Entry 5KRB (X-ray diffraction, 2.10 A resolution); this record covers chains B and E of the 4 polymer chains in the assembly.

# Chain B
Name: Nuclear receptor subfamily 6 group A member 1
Organism: Mus musculus
UniProt: Q64249 (NR6A1_MOUSE); numbering as in UniProt (aligned over 72-155)
Chain sequence (84 residues; row label = number of the first residue in the row):
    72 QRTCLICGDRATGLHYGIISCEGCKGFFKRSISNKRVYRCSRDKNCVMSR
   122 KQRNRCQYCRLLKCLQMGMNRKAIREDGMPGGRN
Unresolved in the structure: 146-155
Construct notes: engineered mutation Ser104 (Cys in Q64249)
Swiss-Prot annotation at these positions:
  - DNA-binding region: Gln72 to Glu147 (Nuclear receptor)
  - zinc finger (NR C4-type): Cys75 to Cys95, Cys111 to Cys135
  - binding site (Zn(2+)): Cys75, Cys78, Cys92, Cys95, Cys111, Cys117, Cys127, Cys130
  - mutagenesis: Gly149 to Pro151 (Increased DNA-binding to target genes)
What the authors report for this chain:
  - binding site for the 16-nt DNA strand: Lys96
  - binding site for the 16-nt DNA strand (chain E): Arg101
  - self-association interface (contacts with another copy of this molecule); pairs are residue here / residue on that copy: Arg124-Met150 (hydrophobic contact)
  - mutagenesis - G149R/P151R (170 nM to 20 nM): increased binding to the 16-nt DNA strand

# Chain E
Molecule: 16-nt DNA strand
Sequence (16 nucleotides; each row starts with the number of its first residue):
    89 TCTAGCCTTGACCTCT

# How chain B and chain E interact
Residue-residue contacts (14; chain B residue first):
  Glu93(B) with DA99(E), base contact; DC100(E), hydrogen bond to the base
  Gly94(B) with DG98(E), phosphate contact
  Phe98(B) with DT97(E), phosphate contact
  Arg101(B) with DT97(E), salt bridge to the phosphate; DG98(E), hydrogen bond to the base
  Arg107(B) with DT96(E), salt bridge to the phosphate
  Arg121(B) with DA99(E), salt bridge to the phosphate
  Arg124(B) with DG98(E), salt bridge to the phosphate
  Asn125(B) with DT97(E), hydrogen bond to the phosphate; DG98(E), hydrogen bond to the phosphate
  Gln128(B) with DT96(E), hydrogen bond to the phosphate; DT97(E), hydrogen bond to the phosphate
  Arg131(B) with DG98(E), salt bridge to the phosphate
Other interface residues (no listed pair), chain B (11 interface residues in all): Lys96
Other interface residues (no listed pair), chain E (6 interface residues in all): DC101

# In short
The interface between chain B and chain E involves 11 residues on one side and 6 on the other, with 6 hydrogen
bonds and 5 salt bridges. Polar contacts include Glu93(B)-DC100(E), Arg101(B)-DG98(E) and Asn125(B)-DT97(E).
From the paper: a binding site for the 16-nt DNA strand at Lys96(B); G149R/P151R of chain B increase binding
to the 16-nt DNA strand.
Here chain B is Nuclear receptor subfamily 6 group A member 1 (Mus musculus) and chain E is a 16-nt DNA
strand. Entry 5KRB (GCNF DNA Binding Domain - Oct4 DR0 Complex) was determined by X-ray diffraction, deposited
together with 5L0M.
